PDB entry 7KHC | electron microscopy, 4.14 A resolution (low resolution: residue-level contacts below are approximate; hydrogen-bond / salt-bridge calls are withheld) | chains F and Y of the 10 polymer chains in the assembly

# Chain F
Name: RNA polymerase sigma factor RpoD
Organism: Escherichia coli (strain K12)
UniProtKB: P00579 (RPOD_ECOLI); residue numbers follow UniProt; this construct covers 1-613
Amino-acid sequence (613 residues; each row starts with the number of its first residue):
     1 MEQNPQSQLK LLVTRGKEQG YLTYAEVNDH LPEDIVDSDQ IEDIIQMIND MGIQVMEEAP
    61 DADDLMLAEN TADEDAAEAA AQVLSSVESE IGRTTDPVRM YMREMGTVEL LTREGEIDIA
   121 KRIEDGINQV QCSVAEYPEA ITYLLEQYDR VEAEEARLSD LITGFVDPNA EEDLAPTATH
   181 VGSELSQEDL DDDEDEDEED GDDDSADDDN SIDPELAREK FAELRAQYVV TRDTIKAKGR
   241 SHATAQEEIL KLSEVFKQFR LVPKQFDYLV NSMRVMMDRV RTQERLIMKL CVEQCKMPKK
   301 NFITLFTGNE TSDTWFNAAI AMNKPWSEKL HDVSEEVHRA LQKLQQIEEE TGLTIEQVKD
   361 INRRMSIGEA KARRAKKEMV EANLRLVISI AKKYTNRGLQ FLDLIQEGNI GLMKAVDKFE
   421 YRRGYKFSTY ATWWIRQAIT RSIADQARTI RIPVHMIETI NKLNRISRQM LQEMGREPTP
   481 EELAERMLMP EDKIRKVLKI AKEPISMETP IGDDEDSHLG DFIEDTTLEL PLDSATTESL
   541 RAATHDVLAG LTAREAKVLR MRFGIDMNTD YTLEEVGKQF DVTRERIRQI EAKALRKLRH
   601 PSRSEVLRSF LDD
Unresolved in the structure: 1-114, 168-212, 237-242, 613

# Chain Y
Molecule: 63-nt DNA strand
Organism: Escherichia coli K-12
Sequence (63 nucleotides; each row starts with the number of its first residue):
    18 AGTGGTGGCG CATTATAGGG AGTTATTCCG GCCTGACAAG AGGAAATTTA AAATAATTTT
    78 CTG

# Interface between chain F and chain Y
Residue-residue contacts (14):
  Tyr425(F) with DT31(Y); DA32(Y)
  Lys426(F) with DT31(Y)
  Thr429(F) with DA32(Y)
  Trp433(F) with DT33(Y)
  Arg562(F) with DG52(Y)
  Thr572(F) with DT51(Y); DG52(Y)
  Leu573(F) with DG52(Y)
  Glu574(F) with DT51(Y)
  Glu585(F) with DA53(Y); DC54(Y)
  Arg588(F) with DG52(Y); DA53(Y)
Interface residues without a listed pair, chain F (11 interface residues in all): Gly424

# Overview
The interface between chain F and chain Y involves 11 residues on one side and 7 on the other.
Chain F is RNA polymerase sigma factor RpoD (Escherichia coli (strain K12)) and chain Y is a 63-nt DNA strand
(Escherichia coli K-12); the structure, Escherichia coli RNA polymerase and rrnBP1 promoter closed complex,
was determined by electron microscopy together with 7KHE, 7KHB and 7KHI from the same study.
